9D94 - chains Gc and Gi of the 48 polymer chains in the assembly; structure by electron microscopy, 3.00 A resolution.

[Chain Gc (and Gi)]
Protein: Head-to-tail adaptor
Organism: Mycobacterium phage Bxb1
Notes: chain Gi of this document is another copy of the same molecule, construct and numbering; everything in this record applies to it too
Reference sequence: Q9B0A6 (Q9B0A6_BPMB1); residues 1-125 here = UniProt positions 1-125
Amino-acid sequence (125 residues; each row starts with the number of its first residue):
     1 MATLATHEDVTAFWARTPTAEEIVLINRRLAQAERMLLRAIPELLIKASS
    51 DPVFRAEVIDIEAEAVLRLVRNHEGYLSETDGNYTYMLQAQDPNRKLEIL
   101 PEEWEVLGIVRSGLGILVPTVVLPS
Unresolved in the structure: 1

[How chain Gc and chain Gi interact]
Contacting residue pairs (43):
  Glu21(Gc) - Ala15(Gi)
  Val24(Gc) - Ala12(Gi)  hydrophobic
  Leu25(Gc) - Ala12(Gi)
  Leu25(Gc) - Phe13(Gi)
  Leu25(Gc) - Ala15(Gi)  hydrophobic
  Arg28(Gc) - Asp9(Gi)  salt bridge
  Arg28(Gc) - Phe13(Gi)
  Arg28(Gc) - Ile59(Gi)
  Arg28(Gc) - Asp60(Gi)  salt bridge
  Arg29(Gc) - Phe13(Gi)
  Arg29(Gc) - Glu64(Gi)  salt bridge
  Gln32(Gc) - Phe13(Gi)
  Gln32(Gc) - Glu64(Gi)  hydrogen bond
  Arg35(Gc) - Ala56(Gi)
  Arg35(Gc) - Glu57(Gi)
  Arg35(Gc) - Asp60(Gi)  salt bridge
  Arg39(Gc) - Glu57(Gi)  salt bridge
  Arg39(Gc) - Val106(Gi)
  His73(Gc) - Ala15(Gi)
  His73(Gc) - Arg71(Gi)  hydrogen bond (backbone-side chain)
  Gly75(Gc) - Leu88(Gi)
  Gly75(Gc) - Gln89(Gi)  hydrogen bond (backbone-backbone)
  Tyr76(Gc) - Tyr86(Gi)  hydrophobic
  Tyr76(Gc) - Met87(Gi)
  Tyr76(Gc) - Leu88(Gi)  hydrophobic
  Leu77(Gc) - Met87(Gi)  hydrogen bond (backbone-backbone)
  Leu77(Gc) - Gln89(Gi)
  Ser78(Gc) - Tyr86(Gi)
  Ser78(Gc) - Met87(Gi)  hydrogen bond (backbone-backbone)
  Glu79(Gc) - Tyr84(Gi)  hydrogen bond
  Glu79(Gc) - Thr85(Gi)
  Glu79(Gc) - Tyr86(Gi)
  Thr80(Gc) - Asn83(Gi)
  Thr80(Gc) - Tyr84(Gi)
  Thr80(Gc) - Thr85(Gi)  hydrogen bond (backbone-backbone)
  Asp81(Gc) - Asn83(Gi)
  Gly82(Gc) - Asn83(Gi)  hydrogen bond (backbone-backbone)
  Ala90(Gc) - Gln89(Gi)
  Gln91(Gc) - Gln89(Gi)  hydrogen bond (backbone-side chain)
  Pro93(Gc) - Ala90(Gi)
  Asn94(Gc) - Arg95(Gi)  hydrogen bond
  Lys96(Gc) - Leu100(Gi)
  Leu117(Gc) - Leu114(Gi)  hydrophobic
Interface residues without a listed pair, chain Gc (25 interface residues in all): Asn72, Gln89
Interface residues without a listed pair, chain Gi (27 interface residues in all): Trp14, Val53, Gln91, Asp92, Glu102

[Summary]
25 residues of chain Gc and 27 residues of chain Gi are in contact, with 10 hydrogen bonds and 5 salt bridges.
Polar pairs include Arg28(Gc)-Asp9(Gi), Arg28(Gc)-Asp60(Gi) and Arg29(Gc)-Glu64(Gi).
Chain Gc and chain Gi are both Head-to-tail adaptor (Mycobacterium phage Bxb1); the structure,
Mycobacteriophage Bxb1 portal and connector assembly - Composite map and model, was determined by electron
microscopy together with 9D9W, 9D93, 9D9L and 9D9X from the same study.
